PDB entry 7DBH | electron microscopy, 3.60 A resolution | chains F and J of the 10 polymer chains in the assembly

[Chain F]
Protein: Histone H4
From: Mus musculus
UniProt: P62806 (H4_MOUSE); residues 0-102 here correspond to UniProt positions 1-103 (UniProt number = residue number + 1)
Sequence (106 residues; each row starts with the number of its first residue; numbers below 1 keep their minus sign (Gly-3 is residue -3)):
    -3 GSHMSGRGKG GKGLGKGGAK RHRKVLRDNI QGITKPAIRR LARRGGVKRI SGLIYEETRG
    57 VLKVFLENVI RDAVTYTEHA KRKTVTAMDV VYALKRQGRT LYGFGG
Disordered / not traced: -3 to 24, 102
Differences from the reference sequence: expression tag (-3 to -1)
Swiss-Prot annotation at these positions:
  - DNA-binding region: Lys16 to Lys20
  - modified residue: Ser1 (N-acetylserine), Arg3 (Asymmetric dimethylarginine), Lys5 (N6-(2-hydroxyisobutyryl)lysine), Lys8 (N6-(2-hydroxyisobutyryl)lysine), Lys12 (N6-(2-hydroxyisobutyryl)lysine), Lys16 (N6-(2-hydroxyisobutyryl)lysine), Lys20 (N6,N6,N6-trimethyllysine), Lys31 (N6-(2-hydroxyisobutyryl)lysine), Lys44 (N6-(2-hydroxyisobutyryl)lysine), Ser47 (Phosphoserine), Tyr51 (Phosphotyrosine), Lys59 (N6-(2-hydroxyisobutyryl)lysine), Lys77 (N6-(2-hydroxyisobutyryl)lysine), Lys79 (N6-(2-hydroxyisobutyryl)lysine), Thr80 (Phosphothreonine), Tyr88 (Phosphotyrosine), Lys91 (N6-(2-hydroxyisobutyryl)lysine)
  - cross-link (Glycyl lysine isopeptide (Lys-Gly)): Lys12 (interchain with G-Cter in SUMO2), Lys20 (interchain with G-Cter in SUMO2), Lys31 (interchain with G-Cter in SUMO2), Lys59 (interchain with G-Cter in SUMO2), Lys79 (interchain with G-Cter in SUMO2), Lys91 (interchain with G-Cter in SUMO2)

[Chain J]
Molecule: 145-nt DNA strand
From: Mus musculus
Sequence (145 nucleotides; each row starts with the number of its first residue; numbers below 1 keep their minus sign (DA-72 is residue -72)):
   -72 ATCGATGTAT ATATCTGACA CGTGCCTGGA GACTAGGGAG TAATCCCCTT GGCGGTTAAA
   -12 ACGCGGGGGA CAGCGCGTAC GTGCGTTTAA GCGGTGCTAG AGCTGTCTAC GACCAATTGA
    48 GCGGCCTCGG CACCGGGATT CTGAT
Disordered / not traced: -72 to -62, 65-72

[How chain F and chain J interact]
Pairs across the interface (6):
  Thr30(F) with DA-13(J), hydrogen bond to the phosphate; DA-12(J), phosphate contact
  Pro32(F) with DA-13(J), phosphate contact; DA-12(J), phosphate contact
  Arg36(F) with DA-13(J), salt bridge to the phosphate
  Arg45(F) with DG-4(J), sugar contact
Other interface residues (no listed pair), chain F (6 interface residues in all): Lys31, Ala33
Other interface residues (no listed pair), chain J (4 interface residues in all): DA-14

[Overview]
The interface between chain F and chain J involves 6 residues on one side and 4 on the other, with 1 hydrogen
bond and 1 salt bridge. Among the polar pairs are Thr30(F)-DA-13(J) and Arg36(F)-DA-13(J). UniProt lists a
DNA-binding region on chain F.
Here chain F is Histone H4 and chain J is a 145-nt DNA strand, both from Mus musculus. Entry 7DBH (The mouse
nucleosome structure containing H3mm18) was determined by electron microscopy together with 7VBM from the same
study.
